PDB entry 5L4K | electron microscopy, 3.90 A resolution | chains V and U of the 12 polymer chains in the assembly

Chain V:
Molecule: 26S proteasome non-ATPase regulatory subunit 14
Organism: Homo sapiens
Notes: EC 3.4.19.-
UniProtKB: O00487 (PSDE_HUMAN); numbering as in UniProt (aligned over 1-310)
Chain sequence (310 residues; row label = number of the first residue in the row):
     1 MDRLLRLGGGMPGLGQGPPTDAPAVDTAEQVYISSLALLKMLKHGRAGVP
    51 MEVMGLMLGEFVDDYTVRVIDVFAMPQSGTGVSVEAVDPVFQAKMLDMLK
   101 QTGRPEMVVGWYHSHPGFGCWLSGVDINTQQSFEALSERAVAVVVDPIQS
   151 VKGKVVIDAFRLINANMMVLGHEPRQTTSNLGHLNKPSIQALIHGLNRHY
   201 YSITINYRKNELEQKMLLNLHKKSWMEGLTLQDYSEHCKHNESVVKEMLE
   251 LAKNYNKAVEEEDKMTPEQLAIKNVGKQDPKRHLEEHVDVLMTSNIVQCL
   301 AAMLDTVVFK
Not modelled in the structure: 1-17
UniProt features mapped onto this chain:
  - motif: His113 to Asp126 (JAMM motif)
  - binding site (Zn(2+)): His113, His115, Asp126
  - modified residue: Ser150 (Phosphoserine), Ser224 (Phosphoserine), Thr266 (Phosphothreonine)
  - mutagenesis: His113 to His115 (Abolishes ubiquitin thioesterase activity, leading to prevent maintenance of JMJD2A/KDM4A on chromatin)
Reported in the primary citation:
  - conformationally variable residues (order/disorder transition): Ile163 to His199

Chain U:
Molecule: 26S proteasome non-ATPase regulatory subunit 7
Organism: Homo sapiens
UniProtKB: P51665 (PSMD7_HUMAN); residue numbers follow UniProt; this construct covers 1-324
Chain sequence (324 residues; numbered 1 to 324; the number before each row is that of its first residue):
     1 MPELAVQKVVVHPLVLLSVVDHFNRIGKVGNQKRVVGVLLGSWQKKVLDV
    51 SNSFAVPFDEDDKDDSVWFLDHDYLENMYGMFKKVNARERIVGWYHTGPK
   101 LHKNDIAINELMKRYCPNSVLVIIDVKPKDLGLPTEAYISVEEVHDDGTP
   151 TSKTFEHVTSEIGAEEAEEVGVEHLLRDIKDTTVGTLSQRITNQVHGLKG
   201 LNSKLLDIRSYLEKVATGKLPINHQIIYQLQDVFNLLPDVSLQEFVKAFY
   251 LKTNDQMVVVYLASLIRSVVALHNLINNKIANRDAEKKEGQEKEESKKDR
   301 KEDKEKDKDKEKSDVKKEEKKEKK
Not modelled in the structure: 293-324
UniProt features mapped onto this chain:
  - modified residue (N6-acetyllysine): Lys204, Lys214, Lys316, Lys317
  - cross-link: Lys180 (Glycyl lysine isopeptide (Lys-Gly) (interchain with G-Cter in ubiquitin))

Interface between chain V and chain U:
Pairs across the interface (104; chain V residue first):
  Ser35(V) with Leu17(U); Leu175(U)
  Leu36(V) with Leu17(U); Ser18(U)
  Leu39(V) with Leu17(U), hydrophobic; Gly171(U)
  Lys40(V) with Leu14(U)
  Lys43(V) with Leu14(U); Ser51(U), hydrogen bond; Glu165(U), salt bridge; Ala167(U)
  Ile70(V) with Arg25(U)
  Asp71(V) with Arg25(U)
  Ala74(V) with Val85(U), hydrophobic
  Met75(V) with Val85(U)
  Pro76(V) with Lys84(U); Val85(U)
  Phe91(V) with Met81(U), hydrophobic; Val85(U), hydrophobic
  Lys94(V) with Asn77(U); Met81(U)
  Met95(V) with Met78(U), hydrophobic
  Met98(V) with Tyr74(U), hydrogen bond (backbone-side chain); Asn77(U); Met78(U), hydrophobic
  Gln101(V) with Pro57(U)
  Thr102(V) with Ile26(U); Ala55(U); Tyr74(U), hydrogen bond
  Gly103(V) with Arg25(U)
  Arg104(V) with Arg25(U)
  Glu106(V) with Arg25(U), salt bridge
  Ser150(V) with Val170(U)
  Val151(V) with Glu166(U); Val170(U), hydrophobic
  Lys152(V) with Glu169(U), salt bridge; Val170(U); Glu173(U), salt bridge
  Gly153(V) with Glu173(U), hydrogen bond (backbone-side chain); His174(U)
  Lys154(V) with His174(U), hydrogen bond (backbone-side chain)
  Val155(V) with Val170(U), hydrophobic; His174(U)
  Tyr207(V) with His174(U)
  Lys209(V) with Leu175(U); Asp178(U)
  Leu212(V) with Pro128(U)
  Gln214(V) with Asp178(U); Ile179(U)
  Lys215(V) with Pro128(U)
  Met216(V) with Leu16(U), hydrophobic; Val20(U), hydrophobic; Asp125(U); Pro134(U), hydrophobic
  Leu217(V) with Pro13(U), hydrophobic; Leu17(U), hydrophobic; Leu175(U), hydrophobic
  Leu218(V) with Ile179(U), hydrophobic
  Asn219(V) with Leu133(U); Pro134(U); Ile162(U)
  Leu220(V) with Ile162(U), hydrophobic
  Lys222(V) with Leu133(U); Glu136(U), salt bridge
  Lys223(V) with Asn193(U), hydrogen bond; His196(U)
  Ser224(V) with Gly200(U); Lys204(U), hydrogen bond
  Trp225(V) with Ser160(U)
  Glu227(V) with Arg190(U), salt bridge; Asn193(U), hydrogen bond
  Gly228(V) with Gln194(U)
  Leu229(V) with Gly197(U); Leu201(U), hydrophobic
  Tyr234(V) with Lys252(U)
  His237(V) with Gln256(U), hydrogen bond
  Cys238(V) with Lys252(U)
  Val245(V) with Leu262(U), hydrophobic
  Tyr255(V) with His273(U), hydrogen bond
  Glu262(V) with His273(U), salt bridge; Asn277(U)
  Lys281(V) with His273(U); Asn274(U)
  Leu284(V) with Ile266(U), hydrophobic
  Leu291(V) with Val259(U), hydrophobic; Ala263(U), hydrophobic
  Asn295(V) with Gln256(U), hydrogen bond; Val259(U)
  Val297(V) with Gln194(U)
  Gln298(V) with Gln256(U)
  Cys299(V) with Gln256(U)
  Leu300(V) with Gln194(U)
  Ala301(V) with Gln194(U)
  Ala302(V) with Phe249(U), hydrophobic
  Met303(V) with Thr253(U)
  Leu304(V) with Gln194(U); Leu198(U), hydrophobic
  Val308(V) with Leu198(U), hydrophobic; Leu201(U), hydrophobic
  Phe309(V) with Leu201(U), hydrophobic; Leu237(U); Pro238(U)
  Lys310(V) with Pro238(U); Asp239(U)
Also at the interface, not in a pair above, chain V (78 interface residues in all): Leu38, Leu42, Ala47, Leu99, Glu213, His221, Gln232, Asn241, Met248, Val259, Glu285, Val288, Met292, Ile296, Thr306
Also at the interface, not in a pair above, chain U (82 interface residues in all): Lys8, His12, Asp21, Asn52, Phe82, Asn86, Ile124, Val126, Leu131, Gly132, Glu161, Glu168, Val172, Leu176, Leu187, Gln189, Ile191, Thr192, Phe245, Asp255, Met257, Val260, Arg267, Val270

Summary:
78 residues of chain V face 82 of chain U across their interface, with 11 hydrogen bonds and 7 salt bridges.
Among the polar pairs are Lys43(V)-Glu165(U), Glu106(V)-Arg25(U) and Lys152(V)-Glu169(U). From UniProt: 3
Zn2+-binding residues and 3 mutagenesis sites on chain V. The paper reports conformational variability at
Ile163(V).
Chain V is 26S proteasome non-ATPase regulatory subunit 14 and chain U is 26S proteasome non-ATPase regulatory
subunit 7, both from Homo sapiens; the structure, The human 26S proteasome lid, was determined by electron
microscopy.
